9B7K - chains C and F of the 8 polymer chains in the assembly; structure by electron microscopy, 2.75 A resolution.

== Chain C (and F) ==
Protein: Capsid protein VP1
From: Adeno-associated virus
Notes: chain F of this document is another copy of the same molecule, construct and numbering; everything in this record applies to it too
UniProt: Q6JC22 (Q6JC22_9VIRU); numbering as in UniProt (aligned over 203-736)
Amino-acid sequence (534 residues; each row starts with the number of its first residue):
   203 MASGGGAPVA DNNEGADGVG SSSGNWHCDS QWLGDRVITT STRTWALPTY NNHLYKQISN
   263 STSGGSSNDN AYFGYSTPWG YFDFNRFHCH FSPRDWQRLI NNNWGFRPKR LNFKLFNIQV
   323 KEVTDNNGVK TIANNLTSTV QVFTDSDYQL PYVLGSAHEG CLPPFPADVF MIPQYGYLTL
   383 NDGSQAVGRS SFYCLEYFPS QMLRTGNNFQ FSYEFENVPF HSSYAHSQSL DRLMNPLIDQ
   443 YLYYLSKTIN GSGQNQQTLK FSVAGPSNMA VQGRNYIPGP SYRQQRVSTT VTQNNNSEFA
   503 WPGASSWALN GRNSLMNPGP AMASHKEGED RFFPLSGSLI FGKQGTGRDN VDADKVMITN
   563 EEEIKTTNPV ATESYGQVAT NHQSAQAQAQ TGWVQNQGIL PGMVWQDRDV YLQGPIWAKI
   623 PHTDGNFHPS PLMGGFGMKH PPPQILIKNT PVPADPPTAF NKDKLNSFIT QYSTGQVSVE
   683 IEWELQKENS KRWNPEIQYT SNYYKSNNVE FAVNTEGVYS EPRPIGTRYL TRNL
Disordered / not traced: 203-218, 656-666 (chain F: 203-218, 645-666)
What the authors report for this chain:
  - conformationally variable residues (side-chain flip): N704 to K707
  - mutagenesis - Q588R: abolished binding to Fab1-1

== Chain C / chain F interface ==
Pairs across the interface - 64 pairs, chain C then chain F:
  D231(C) with K693(F)
  S294(C) with W695(F)
  P295(C) with W695(F); P697(F)
  R296(C) with E690(F), salt bridge; R694(F); W695(F), hydrogen bond (backbone-backbone); N696(F); E698(F), salt bridge; L732(F)
  Q299(C) with P697(F); E698(F), hydrogen bond (side chain-backbone); Q700(F)
  R300(C) with E690(F), salt bridge
  N303(C) with Q700(F)
  N304(C) with N304(F), hydrogen bond
  P366(C) with W695(F)
  P368(C) with W695(F)
  E690(C) with R296(F), salt bridge; R300(F), salt bridge
  K693(C) with D231(F)
  R694(C) with R296(F)
  W695(C) with S294(F); P295(F); R296(F), hydrogen bond (backbone-backbone); P366(F); P368(F); F713(F); Y721(F), hydrogen bond
  N696(C) with R296(F); V711(F); E712(F)
  P697(C) with P295(F); Q299(F); S703(F); F713(F)
  E698(C) with R296(F), salt bridge; Q299(F), hydrogen bond (backbone-side chain); T702(F); S703(F), hydrogen bond (backbone-backbone)
  I699(C) with T702(F); S703(F)
  Q700(C) with Q299(F); N303(F), hydrogen bond; Y701(F); T702(F), hydrogen bond (backbone-side chain)
  Y701(C) with P697(F), hydrophobic; Q700(F)
  T702(C) with E698(F); I699(F); Q700(F), hydrogen bond (side chain-backbone); T702(F)
  S703(C) with P697(F); E698(F), hydrogen bond (backbone-backbone); I699(F)
  Y705(C) with E529(F), hydrogen bond; I699(F), hydrophobic
  V711(C) with N696(F)
  E712(C) with N696(F)
  F713(C) with W695(F); N696(F); P697(F)
  Y721(C) with W695(F), hydrogen bond
  L732(C) with R296(F)
Interface residues without a listed pair, chain C (30 interface residues in all): F367, S692
Interface residues without a listed pair, chain F (34 interface residues in all): F367, E564, K567, S692, N704, Y705

== Summary ==
The interface between chain C and chain F involves 30 residues on one side and 34 on the other; the contacts
include 13 hydrogen bonds and 6 salt bridges. Polar contacts include R296(C)-E690(F), R296(C)-E698(F) and
R300(C)-E690(F). The paper reports that Q588R of chain C abolishes binding to Fab1-1; conformational
variability at N704(C).
Both chains are Capsid protein VP1 (Adeno-associated virus). Entry 9B7K (Fab2-1 in complex with the capsid of
Adeno-associated virus type 9) was determined by electron microscopy together with 9B6N, 9B6O, 9B6Q, 9B6R,
9B6S, 9B6T and 9 further entries from the same study.
